Entry 8WM4 (electron microscopy, 2.93 A resolution); this record covers chains A and R.

[Chain A]
Name: CRISPR-associated RAMP family protein
Organism: Desulfonema ishimotonii
UniProtKB: A0A401FT36 (A0A401FT36_9BACT); residue numbers follow UniProt; this construct covers 1-1273, 1275-1540, 1542-1601
Amino-acid sequence (1601 residues; numbered 1 to 1601 plus 2 insertion-coded residues; 2 numbers in that range are skipped by the numbering (no residue carries them; nothing is unmodelled there); the number before each row is that of its first residue):
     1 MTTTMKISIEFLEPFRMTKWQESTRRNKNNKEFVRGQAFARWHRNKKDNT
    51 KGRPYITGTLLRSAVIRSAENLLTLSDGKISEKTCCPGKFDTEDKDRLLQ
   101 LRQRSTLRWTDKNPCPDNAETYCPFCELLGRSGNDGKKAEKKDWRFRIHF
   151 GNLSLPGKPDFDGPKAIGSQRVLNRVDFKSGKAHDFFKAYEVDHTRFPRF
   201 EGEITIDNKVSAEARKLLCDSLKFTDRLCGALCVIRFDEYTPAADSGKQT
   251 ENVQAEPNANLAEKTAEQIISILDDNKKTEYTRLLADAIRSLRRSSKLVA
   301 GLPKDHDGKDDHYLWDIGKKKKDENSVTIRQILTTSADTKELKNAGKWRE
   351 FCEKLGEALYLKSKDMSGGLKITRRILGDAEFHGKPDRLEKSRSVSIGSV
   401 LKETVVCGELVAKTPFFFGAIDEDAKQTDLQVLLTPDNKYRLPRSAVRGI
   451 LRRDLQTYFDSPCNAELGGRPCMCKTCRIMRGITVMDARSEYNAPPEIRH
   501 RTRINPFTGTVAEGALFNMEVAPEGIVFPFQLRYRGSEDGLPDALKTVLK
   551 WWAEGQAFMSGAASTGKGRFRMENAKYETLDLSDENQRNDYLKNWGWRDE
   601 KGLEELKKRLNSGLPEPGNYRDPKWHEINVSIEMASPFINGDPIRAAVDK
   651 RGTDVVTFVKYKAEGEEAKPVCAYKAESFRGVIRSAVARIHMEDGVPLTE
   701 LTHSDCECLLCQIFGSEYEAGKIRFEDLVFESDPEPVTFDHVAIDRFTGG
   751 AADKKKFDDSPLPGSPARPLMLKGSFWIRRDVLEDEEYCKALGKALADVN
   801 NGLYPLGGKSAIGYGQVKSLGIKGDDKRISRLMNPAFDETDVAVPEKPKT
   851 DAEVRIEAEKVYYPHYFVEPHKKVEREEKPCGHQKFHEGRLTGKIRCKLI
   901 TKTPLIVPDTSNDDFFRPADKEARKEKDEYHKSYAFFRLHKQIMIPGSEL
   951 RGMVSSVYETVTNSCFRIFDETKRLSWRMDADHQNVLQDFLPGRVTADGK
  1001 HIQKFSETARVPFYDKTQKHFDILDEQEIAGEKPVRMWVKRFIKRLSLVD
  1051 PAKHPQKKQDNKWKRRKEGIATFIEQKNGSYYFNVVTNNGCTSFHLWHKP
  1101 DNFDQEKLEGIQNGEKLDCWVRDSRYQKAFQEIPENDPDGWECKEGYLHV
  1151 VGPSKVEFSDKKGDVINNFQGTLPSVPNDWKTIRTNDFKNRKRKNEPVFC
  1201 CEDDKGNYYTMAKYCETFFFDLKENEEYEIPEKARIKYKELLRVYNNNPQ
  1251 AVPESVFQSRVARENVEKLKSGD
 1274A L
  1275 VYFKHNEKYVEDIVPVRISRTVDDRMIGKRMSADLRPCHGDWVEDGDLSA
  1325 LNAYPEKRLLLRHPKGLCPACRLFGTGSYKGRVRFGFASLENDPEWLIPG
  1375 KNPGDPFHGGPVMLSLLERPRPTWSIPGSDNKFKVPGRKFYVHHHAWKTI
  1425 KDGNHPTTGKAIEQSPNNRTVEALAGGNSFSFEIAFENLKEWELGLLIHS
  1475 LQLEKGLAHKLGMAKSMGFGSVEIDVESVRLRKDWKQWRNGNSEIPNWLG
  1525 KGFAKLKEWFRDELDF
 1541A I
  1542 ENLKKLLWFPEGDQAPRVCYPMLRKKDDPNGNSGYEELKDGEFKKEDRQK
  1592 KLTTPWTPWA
Not modelled in the structure: 133-145, 239-259, 319-326, 365-398, 835-842, 919-929, 983-987, 1013-1133, 1163-1178, 1254-1264, 1317-1338
Bound ions: Zn2+ site 1: Cys86, Cys115, Cys123, Cys126; Zn2+ site 2: Cys463, Cys477; Zn2+ site 3: His703, Cys706, Cys708, Cys711; Zn2+ site 4: Cys965, Cys1312, Cys1342, Cys1345
What the authors report for this chain:
  - binding site for crRNA (chain R): Arg62, Ser63, Arg67, Asp91, Thr92, Gln100, Arg102, Phe150
  - catalytic residues: Asp429, Asp654 (citing earlier work)

[Chain R]
Molecule: crRNA
Organism: Escherichia coli
Sequence (38 nucleotides; row label = number of the first residue in the row; numbering starts at 0):
     0 UUGAUGUCACGGAACCUUUGUUGUCUUCGACAUGGGUA

[Chain A / chain R interface]
Residue-residue contacts - 241 pairs, chain A then chain R:
  Glu13(A) - C9(R)  hydrogen bond to the base
  Arg35(A) - A8(R)  hydrogen bond to the sugar
  Arg35(A) - G11(R)  base contact
  Gln37(A) - U6(R)  base contact
  Ala38(A) - A8(R)  sugar contact
  Phe39(A) - A8(R)  sugar contact
  His43(A) - U0(R)  phosphate contact
  Arg53(A) - U0(R)  phosphate contact
  Tyr55(A) - U0(R)  sugar contact
  Tyr55(A) - U1(R)  sugar contact
  Thr57(A) - U1(R)  hydrogen bond to the sugar
  Thr59(A) - U1(R)  sugar contact
  Thr59(A) - U6(R)  hydrogen bond to the base
  Leu60(A) - U6(R)  hydrogen bond to the base
  Arg62(A) - A3(R)  hydrogen bond to the base
  Ser63(A) - U6(R)  hydrogen bond to the phosphate
  Arg67(A) - U6(R)  hydrogen bond to the sugar
  Arg67(A) - C7(R)  sugar contact
  Arg67(A) - A8(R)  salt bridge to the phosphate
  Lys89(A) - U4(R)  base contact
  Phe90(A) - G5(R)  stacking on the base
  Asp91(A) - U4(R)  hydrogen bond to the base
  Asp91(A) - G5(R)  base contact
  Thr92(A) - G5(R)  hydrogen bond to the base
  Gln100(A) - U6(R)  hydrogen bond to the base
  Leu101(A) - C7(R)  phosphate contact
  Arg102(A) - G5(R)  hydrogen bond to the base
  Arg102(A) - U6(R)  salt bridge to the phosphate
  Arg102(A) - C7(R)  phosphate contact
  Gln103(A) - C7(R)  base contact
  Gln103(A) - G10(R)  hydrogen bond to the base
  Arg104(A) - C7(R)  sugar contact
  Leu129(A) - U4(R)  sugar contact
  Gly130(A) - U4(R)  phosphate contact
  Phe146(A) - A3(R)  sugar contact
  Ile148(A) - A3(R)  base contact
  His149(A) - U1(R)  base contact
  His149(A) - A3(R)  base contact
  Phe150(A) - U1(R)  base contact
  Phe150(A) - A3(R)  hydrogen bond to the base
  Asn152(A) - U0(R)  sugar contact
  Asn152(A) - U1(R)  hydrogen bond to the sugar
  Ser154(A) - U0(R)  hydrogen bond to the phosphate
  Lys158(A) - U0(R)  salt bridge to the phosphate
  Arg171(A) - A13(R)  salt bridge to the phosphate
  Val172(A) - A13(R)  base contact
  Leu173(A) - A13(R)  phosphate contact
  Asn174(A) - G11(R)  hydrogen bond to the sugar
  Asn174(A) - A12(R)  sugar contact
  Asn174(A) - A13(R)  hydrogen bond to the base
  Asn174(A) - C14(R)  base contact
  Arg175(A) - G11(R)  base contact
  Arg175(A) - A12(R)  phosphate contact
  Val176(A) - A12(R)  hydrogen bond to the phosphate
  Gly181(A) - C14(R)  hydrogen bond to the sugar
  Gly181(A) - C15(R)  sugar contact
  Lys182(A) - C14(R)  base contact
  Lys182(A) - C15(R)  base contact
  Ala183(A) - C14(R)  hydrogen bond to the base
  Asp185(A) - G11(R)  base contact
  Phe186(A) - G11(R)  base contact
  Phe186(A) - A13(R)  base contact
  Arg227(A) - C9(R)  sugar contact
  Gly230(A) - C9(R)  phosphate contact
  Leu232(A) - C9(R)  base contact
  Phe417(A) - C14(R)  phosphate contact
  Gly419(A) - A13(R)  sugar contact
  Gly419(A) - C14(R)  phosphate contact
  Ile421(A) - A13(R)  base contact
  Arg444(A) - C9(R)  salt bridge to the phosphate
  Ser445(A) - A12(R)  sugar contact
  Ser445(A) - A13(R)  phosphate contact
  Ala446(A) - A12(R)  phosphate contact
  Ala446(A) - A13(R)  phosphate contact
  Arg448(A) - C9(R)  hydrogen bond to the phosphate
  Arg448(A) - G10(R)  salt bridge to the phosphate
  Arg448(A) - G11(R)  salt bridge to the phosphate
  Gly449(A) - A12(R)  phosphate contact
  Ile450(A) - A12(R)  base contact
  Arg453(A) - A12(R)  base contact
  Leu467(A) - G10(R)  base contact
  Leu467(A) - G11(R)  base contact
  Gly468(A) - G10(R)  hydrogen bond to the base
  Pro471(A) - C7(R)  base contact
  Arg481(A) - C7(R)  base contact
  Arg481(A) - G10(R)  phosphate contact
  Ile483(A) - C9(R)  base contact
  Thr484(A) - C9(R)  base contact
  Val485(A) - C9(R)  hydrogen bond to the base
  Arg501(A) - U17(R)  sugar contact
  Arg501(A) - G19(R)  phosphate contact
  Thr502(A) - U18(R)  sugar contact
  Thr502(A) - G19(R)  hydrogen bond to the sugar
  Arg503(A) - U17(R)  hydrogen bond to the base
  Ile504(A) - U18(R)  phosphate contact
  Ile504(A) - U20(R)  sugar contact
  Gly509(A) - U20(R)  hydrogen bond to the sugar
  Thr510(A) - U20(R)  sugar contact
  Thr510(A) - U21(R)  sugar contact
  Val511(A) - U20(R)  hydrogen bond to the base
  Leu516(A) - G19(R)  base contact
  Phe517(A) - U17(R)  base contact
  Met559(A) - A12(R)  base contact
  Ser560(A) - A12(R)  base contact
  Gly561(A) - C14(R)  phosphate contact
  Gly561(A) - C15(R)  phosphate contact
  Ala562(A) - C15(R)  hydrogen bond to the phosphate
  Ala563(A) - C15(R)  hydrogen bond to the phosphate
  Ser564(A) - C15(R)  phosphate contact
  Ser564(A) - U16(R)  hydrogen bond to the phosphate
  Asn640(A) - U20(R)  phosphate contact
  Gly641(A) - G19(R)  sugar contact
  Gly641(A) - U20(R)  hydrogen bond to the phosphate
  Pro643(A) - G19(R)  base contact
  Lys675(A) - G19(R)  salt bridge to the phosphate
  Glu677(A) - U18(R)  sugar contact
  Ser678(A) - U18(R)  hydrogen bond to the phosphate
  Ser678(A) - G19(R)  hydrogen bond to the phosphate
  Arg680(A) - U16(R)  salt bridge to the phosphate
  Arg680(A) - U17(R)  salt bridge to the phosphate
  Gly681(A) - U18(R)  sugar contact
  Val682(A) - U18(R)  base contact
  Arg684(A) - U17(R)  salt bridge to the phosphate
  Arg684(A) - U18(R)  phosphate contact
  Phe714(A) - U16(R)  phosphate contact
  Ser716(A) - C15(R)  hydrogen bond to the sugar
  Ser716(A) - U16(R)  sugar contact
  Glu717(A) - C15(R)  base contact
  Glu717(A) - U16(R)  sugar contact
  Glu719(A) - C15(R)  hydrogen bond to the sugar
  Asp740(A) - U25(R)  base contact
  His741(A) - U25(R)  salt bridge to the phosphate
  Val742(A) - U23(R)  hydrogen bond to the sugar
  Val742(A) - C24(R)  sugar contact
  Val742(A) - U25(R)  hydrogen bond to the phosphate
  Ala743(A) - U23(R)  base contact
  Ile744(A) - C24(R)  hydrogen bond to the phosphate
  Ile744(A) - U26(R)  sugar contact
  Arg746(A) - C24(R)  salt bridge to the phosphate
  Gly749(A) - U26(R)  hydrogen bond to the sugar
  Gly749(A) - C27(R)  sugar contact
  Gly750(A) - U26(R)  sugar contact
  Ala751(A) - U26(R)  hydrogen bond to the base
  Lys755(A) - U23(R)  base contact
  Lys756(A) - U25(R)  base contact
  Phe757(A) - U23(R)  base contact
  Gly807(A) - U20(R)  sugar contact
  Gly808(A) - U20(R)  phosphate contact
  Gly808(A) - U21(R)  phosphate contact
  Lys809(A) - U21(R)  hydrogen bond to the phosphate
  Ser810(A) - U21(R)  hydrogen bond to the phosphate
  Ala811(A) - G22(R)  phosphate contact
  Tyr863(A) - A29(R)  hydrogen bond to the phosphate
  Pro908(A) - U25(R)  sugar contact
  Pro908(A) - U26(R)  phosphate contact
  Thr910(A) - U25(R)  base contact
  Ser948(A) - C24(R)  sugar contact
  Ser948(A) - U25(R)  hydrogen bond to the phosphate
  Glu949(A) - C24(R)  hydrogen bond to the sugar
  Glu949(A) - U25(R)  phosphate contact
  Glu949(A) - U26(R)  phosphate contact
  Arg951(A) - U23(R)  salt bridge to the phosphate
  Gly952(A) - C24(R)  sugar contact
  Arg967(A) - G22(R)  hydrogen bond to the phosphate
  Arg967(A) - U23(R)  salt bridge to the phosphate
  Ile968(A) - U23(R)  phosphate contact
  Ile968(A) - C24(R)  phosphate contact
  Arg978(A) - U32(R)  salt bridge to the phosphate
  Arg978(A) - G33(R)  salt bridge to the phosphate
  Ala981(A) - G34(R)  base contact
  Arg1010(A) - G35(R)  salt bridge to the phosphate
  Ser1154(A) - G33(R)  sugar contact
  Lys1155(A) - G33(R)  sugar contact
  Lys1155(A) - G34(R)  phosphate contact
  Val1156(A) - U32(R)  hydrogen bond to the sugar
  Val1156(A) - G33(R)  sugar contact
  Glu1157(A) - U32(R)  base contact
  Phe1158(A) - A31(R)  base contact
  Phe1158(A) - U32(R)  hydrogen bond to the base
  Asn1195(A) - U36(R)  hydrogen bond to the phosphate
  Glu1196(A) - G35(R)  hydrogen bond to the phosphate
  Glu1196(A) - U36(R)  hydrogen bond to the phosphate
  Pro1197(A) - G35(R)  sugar contact
  Pro1197(A) - U36(R)  phosphate contact
  Val1198(A) - G34(R)  sugar contact
  Val1198(A) - G35(R)  phosphate contact
  Tyr1245(A) - G33(R)  hydrogen bond to the phosphate
  Asn1248(A) - A31(R)  sugar contact
  Gln1250(A) - C30(R)  hydrogen bond to the base
  Gln1250(A) - A31(R)  sugar contact
  Ala1251(A) - A31(R)  sugar contact
  Val1290(A) - G33(R)  phosphate contact
  Val1290(A) - G34(R)  phosphate contact
  Arg1291(A) - G34(R)  hydrogen bond to the base
  Arg1291(A) - G35(R)  hydrogen bond to the base
  Ile1292(A) - G33(R)  phosphate contact
  Ile1292(A) - G34(R)  base contact
  Ser1293(A) - G33(R)  phosphate contact
  Arg1294(A) - A31(R)  salt bridge to the phosphate
  Arg1294(A) - U32(R)  salt bridge to the phosphate
  Phe1348(A) - G22(R)  sugar contact
  Gly1349(A) - G22(R)  sugar contact
  Thr1350(A) - U21(R)  hydrogen bond to the sugar
  Thr1350(A) - G22(R)  sugar contact
  Gly1351(A) - U21(R)  base contact
  Gly1351(A) - G22(R)  sugar contact
  Tyr1353(A) - U21(R)  hydrogen bond to the sugar
  Lys1354(A) - U21(R)  phosphate contact
  Gly1355(A) - G22(R)  hydrogen bond to the phosphate
  Leu1391(A) - C27(R)  sugar contact
  Glu1392(A) - C27(R)  hydrogen bond to the sugar
  Glu1392(A) - G28(R)  base contact
  Arg1393(A) - C27(R)  base contact
  Arg1393(A) - G28(R)  sugar contact
  Pro1394(A) - C27(R)  phosphate contact
  Pro1394(A) - G28(R)  phosphate contact
  Arg1395(A) - G28(R)  phosphate contact
  Arg1395(A) - A29(R)  phosphate contact
  Arg1395(A) - C30(R)  hydrogen bond to the sugar
  Thr1397(A) - C30(R)  hydrogen bond to the phosphate
  Trp1398(A) - A29(R)  phosphate contact
  Trp1398(A) - C30(R)  hydrogen bond to the phosphate
  Lys1413(A) - G28(R)  salt bridge to the phosphate
  Tyr1415(A) - C27(R)  sugar contact
  Tyr1415(A) - G28(R)  hydrogen bond to the phosphate
  Arg1443(A) - C27(R)  base contact
  Leu1485(A) - C24(R)  base contact
  Gly1486(A) - U26(R)  sugar contact
  Met1487(A) - U26(R)  phosphate contact
  Met1487(A) - C27(R)  phosphate contact
  Ala1488(A) - C27(R)  hydrogen bond to the phosphate
  Lys1489(A) - C24(R)  base contact
  Lys1489(A) - U26(R)  hydrogen bond to the phosphate
  Lys1489(A) - C27(R)  salt bridge to the phosphate
  Tyr1561(A) - G28(R)  hydrogen bond to the phosphate
  Tyr1561(A) - A29(R)  phosphate contact
  Leu1564(A) - A29(R)  base contact
  Leu1564(A) - C30(R)  base contact
  Tyr1576(A) - G28(R)  hydrogen bond to the sugar
  Tyr1576(A) - A29(R)  base contact
  Lys1580(A) - C30(R)  salt bridge to the phosphate
Interface residues without a listed pair, chain A (189 interface residues in all): Arg16, Lys31, Gly58, Phe187, Pro443, Arg452, Glu466, Gly469, Met480, His500, Asp642, Gly715, Ala720, Gly721, Thr748, His865, Tyr934, Met953, Cys1215, Ser1352, Leu1390, Lys1484, Ser1490, Arg1565

[In short]
Chain A and chain R form an interface of 189 and 36 residues respectively, with 68 hydrogen bonds, 23 salt
bridges and 1 aromatic stacking contact. Polar contacts include Glu13(A)-C9(R), Thr59(A)-U6(R) and
Leu60(A)-U6(R). From the paper: catalytic residues Asp429(A) and Asp654(A); a binding site for crRNA (chain R)
at Arg62(A), Ser63(A) and Arg67(A) among others.
Chain A is CRISPR-associated RAMP family protein (Desulfonema ishimotonii) and chain R is crRNA (Escherichia
coli); the structure, Cryo-EM structure of DiCas7-11 in complex with crRNA, was determined by electron
microscopy, deposited together with 8WMC, 8WMI and 8WML.
